PDB entry 4UF1 | X-ray diffraction, 2.30 A resolution | chains A and B

== Chain A ==
Protein: Antiapoptotic membrane protein
From: Deerpox virus (strain W-1170-84)
Notes: fragment: bcl-2
Reference sequence: Q08FF8 (Q08FF8_DPV84); residue numbers follow UniProt; this construct covers 1-155
Sequence (168 residues; row label = number of the first residue in the row; numbers below 1 keep their minus sign (Met-12 is residue -12)):
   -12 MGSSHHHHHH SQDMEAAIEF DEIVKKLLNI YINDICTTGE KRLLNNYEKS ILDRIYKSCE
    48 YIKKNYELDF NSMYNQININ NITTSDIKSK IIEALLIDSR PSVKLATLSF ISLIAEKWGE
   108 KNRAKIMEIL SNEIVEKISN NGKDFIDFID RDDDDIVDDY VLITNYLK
Disordered / not traced: -12 to 2, 138-155
Sequence notes: initiating methionine (-12); expression tag (-11 to 0); conflict Asn68 (Asp in Q08FF8)

== Chain B ==
Protein: Bcl-2 homologous antagonist/killer
Notes: fragment: bh3
Reference sequence: Q16611 (BAK_HUMAN); residue numbers follow UniProt; this construct covers 67-92
Sequence (26 residues; row label = number of the first residue in the row):
    67 PSSTMGQVGR QLAIIGDDIN RRYDSE
Disordered / not traced: 67-68, 91-92
UniProt features mapped onto this chain:
  - motif: Val74 to Arg88 (BH3)

== Interface between chain A and chain B ==
Pairs across the interface (35):
  Ile49(A) - Ile85(B)  hydrophobic
  Tyr53(A) - Ile81(B)  hydrophobic
  Tyr53(A) - Asp84(B)  hydrogen bond
  Tyr53(A) - Ile85(B)
  Asp56(A) - Gln77(B)
  Asp56(A) - Ile81(B)
  Phe57(A) - Ile81(B)  hydrophobic
  Ser59(A) - Gln73(B)
  Ser59(A) - Gln77(B)  hydrogen bond
  Met60(A) - Gln77(B)
  Met60(A) - Leu78(B)  hydrophobic
  Met60(A) - Ile81(B)  hydrophobic
  Gln63(A) - Gln73(B)  hydrogen bond
  Gln63(A) - Val74(B)
  Lys77(A) - Val74(B)
  Lys77(A) - Gly75(B)
  Ile78(A) - Leu78(B)
  Glu80(A) - Met71(B)
  Glu80(A) - Gly72(B)
  Ala81(A) - Met71(B)  hydrophobic
  Ala81(A) - Gly75(B)
  Ile84(A) - Met71(B)  hydrophobic
  Arg87(A) - Gly82(B)
  Arg87(A) - Asp83(B)  salt bridge
  Arg87(A) - Asn86(B)
  Ser89(A) - Gly82(B)  hydrogen bond (side chain-backbone)
  Ser89(A) - Ile85(B)
  Ser89(A) - Asn86(B)
  Leu92(A) - Tyr89(B)
  Ala93(A) - Leu78(B)
  Ala93(A) - Ile85(B)  hydrophobic
  Thr94(A) - Leu78(B)
  Phe135(A) - Ile85(B)  hydrophobic
  Phe135(A) - Asn86(B)
  Phe135(A) - Tyr89(B)  hydrophobic
Also at the interface, not in a pair above, chain A (22 interface residues in all): Ser45, Ile64, Val90, Phe97
Also at the interface, not in a pair above, chain B (15 interface residues in all): Ala79

== Summary ==
The interface between chain A and chain B involves 22 residues on one side and 15 on the other, with 4
hydrogen bonds and 1 salt bridge. Polar pairs include Arg87(A)-Asp83(B), Tyr53(A)-Asp84(B) and
Ser59(A)-Gln77(B).
Chain A is Antiapoptotic membrane protein (Deerpox virus (strain W-1170-84)) and chain B is Bcl-2 homologous
antagonist/killer; the structure, Deerpox virus DPV022 in complex with Bak BH3, was determined by X-ray
diffraction (same publication as 4UF2 and 4UF3).
